Entry 7NJK (electron microscopy, 2.52 A resolution); this record covers chains E and G of the 20 polymer chains in the assembly.

== Chain E ==
Protein: ATP synthase subunit beta
From: Mycolicibacterium smegmatis (strain ATCC 700084 / mc(2)155)
Notes: EC 7.1.2.2
UniProtKB: A0R200 (ATPB_MYCS2); residue numbers follow UniProt; this construct covers 1-475
Chain sequence (475 residues; numbered 1 to 475; the number before each row is that of its first residue):
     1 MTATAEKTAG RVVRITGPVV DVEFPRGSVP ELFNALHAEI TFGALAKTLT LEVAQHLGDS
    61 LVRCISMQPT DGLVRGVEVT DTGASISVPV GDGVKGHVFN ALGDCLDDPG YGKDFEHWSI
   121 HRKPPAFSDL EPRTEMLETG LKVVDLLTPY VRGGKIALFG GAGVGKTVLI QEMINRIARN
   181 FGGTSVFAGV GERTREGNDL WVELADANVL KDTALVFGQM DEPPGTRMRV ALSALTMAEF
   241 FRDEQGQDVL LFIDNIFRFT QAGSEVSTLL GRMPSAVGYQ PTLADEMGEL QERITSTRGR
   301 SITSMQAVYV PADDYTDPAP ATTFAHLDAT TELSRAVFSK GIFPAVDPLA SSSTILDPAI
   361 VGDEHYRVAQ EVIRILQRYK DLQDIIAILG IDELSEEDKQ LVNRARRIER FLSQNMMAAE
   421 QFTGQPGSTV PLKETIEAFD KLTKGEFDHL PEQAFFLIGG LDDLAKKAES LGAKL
Not modelled in the structure: 1-7, 472-475
Ligand contacts: ADP (adenosine-5'-diphosphate): G161, A162, G163, V164, G165, K166, T167, V168, E203, F338, F343, M416, A419, F422

== Chain G ==
Protein: ATP synthase gamma chain
From: Mycobacterium smegmatis (strain ATCC 700084 / mc(2)155)
UniProtKB: A0R201 (ATPG_MYCS2); residues 1-307 here = UniProt positions 1-307
Chain sequence (307 residues; numbered 1 to 307; the number before each row is that of its first residue):
     1 MAATLRELRG RIRSAGSIKK ITKAQELIAT SRIAKAQARV EAARPYAAEI TNMLTELAGA
    61 SALDHPLLVE RKQPKRAGVL VVSSDRGLCG AYNANVLRRA EELFSLLRDE GKDPVLYVVG
   121 RKALGYFSFR QRTVVESWTG FSERPTYENA REIADTLVNA FMAGADDEGD DAGADGILGV
   181 DELHIVFTEF RSMLSQTAVA RRAAPMEVEY VGEVETGPRT LYSFEPDPET LFDALLPRYI
   241 ATRVYAALLE AAASESASRR RAMKSATDNA DDLIKALTLA ANRERQAQIT QEISEIVGGA
   301 NALAGSK
Not modelled in the structure: 1-2, 214-219, 305-307

== Chain E / chain G interface ==
Residue-residue contacts - 23 pairs, chain E then chain G:
  M273(E) with V297(G), hydrophobic
  P274(E) with I293(G), hydrophobic; V297(G)
  A276(E) with T290(G)
  V277(E) with Q286(G); I289(G); T290(G), hydrogen bond (backbone-side chain)
  G278(E) with I293(G)
  A312(E) with R285(G)
  D314(E) with N282(G); R285(G), salt bridge; Q286(G), hydrogen bond
  T316(E) with Q286(G), hydrogen bond
  D317(E) with R285(G), salt bridge; Q286(G)
  P318(E) with Q286(G)
  D384(E) with L27(G)
  I385(E) with L27(G), hydrophobic
  I388(E) with L27(G), hydrophobic
  L389(E) with L27(G); T30(G); S31(G)
  E393(E) with A34(G)
Other interface residues (no listed pair), chain E (16 interface residues in all): P311
Other interface residues (no listed pair), chain G (13 interface residues in all): K23, N301

== Overview ==
16 residues of chain E and 13 residues of chain G are in contact, with 3 hydrogen bonds and 2 salt bridges.
Polar contacts include D314(E)-R285(G), D317(E)-R285(G) and V277(E)-T290(G). Chain E binds ADP.
Here chain E is ATP synthase subunit beta (Mycolicibacterium smegmatis (strain ATCC 700084 / mc(2)155)) and
chain G is ATP synthase gamma chain (Mycobacterium smegmatis (strain ATCC 700084 / mc(2)155)). Entry 7NJK
(Mycobacterium smegmatis ATP synthase state 1a) was determined by electron microscopy, deposited together with
7NJL, 7NJM, 7NJN, 7NJO, 7NJP, 7NJQ and 20 further entries.
